6LY5 - chains d and g of the 36 polymer chains in the assembly; structure by electron microscopy, 2.38 A resolution.

Chain d:
Molecule: PsaD
Source organism: Chaetoceros gracilis
Sequence (132 residues; numbered 79 to 210; the number before each row is that of its first residue):
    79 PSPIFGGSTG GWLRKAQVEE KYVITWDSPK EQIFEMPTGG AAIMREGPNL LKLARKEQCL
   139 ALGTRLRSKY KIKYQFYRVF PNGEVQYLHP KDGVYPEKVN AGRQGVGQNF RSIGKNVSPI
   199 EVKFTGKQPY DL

Chain g:
Molecule: PsaS
Source organism: Chaetoceros gracilis
Sequence (134 residues; numbered 17 to 150; the number before each row is that of its first residue; X marks 134 residues of unknown identity (built as UNK)):
    17 XXXXXXXXXX XXXXXXXXXX XXXXXXXXXX XXXXXXXXXX XXXXXXXXXX XXXXXXXXXX
    77 XXXXXXXXXX XXXXXXXXXX XXXXXXXXXX XXXXXXXXXX XXXXXXXXXX XXXXXXXXXX
   137 XXXXXXXXXX XXXX

Interface between chain d and chain g:
Interface residues of chain d (facing chain g), 24 residues: Trp90, Arg92, Gln95, Val96, Glu97, Glu98, Lys99, Lys130, Tyr155, Arg156, Val157, Phe158, Pro159, Val163, Gln164, Tyr165, Lys169, Asp170, Val172, Lys176, Gly204, Lys205, Gln206, Tyr208

In short:
No residue of chain d is in contact with chain g.
Here chain d is PsaD and chain g is PsaS, both from Chaetoceros gracilis. Entry 6LY5 (Organization and energy
transfer in a huge diatom PSI-FCPI supercomplex) was determined by electron microscopy.
